PDB entry 1JSI | X-ray diffraction, 2.40 A resolution | chains A and B

== Chain A ==
Protein: Haemagglutinin (HA1 chain)
Source organism: Influenza A virus (A/swine/Hong Kong/9/98(H9N2))
Reference sequence: Q91CD4 (Q91CD4_9INFA); residues 1-319 here correspond to UniProt positions 19-337 (UniProt number = residue number + 18)
Sequence (319 residues; numbered 1 to 319; the number before each row is that of its first residue):
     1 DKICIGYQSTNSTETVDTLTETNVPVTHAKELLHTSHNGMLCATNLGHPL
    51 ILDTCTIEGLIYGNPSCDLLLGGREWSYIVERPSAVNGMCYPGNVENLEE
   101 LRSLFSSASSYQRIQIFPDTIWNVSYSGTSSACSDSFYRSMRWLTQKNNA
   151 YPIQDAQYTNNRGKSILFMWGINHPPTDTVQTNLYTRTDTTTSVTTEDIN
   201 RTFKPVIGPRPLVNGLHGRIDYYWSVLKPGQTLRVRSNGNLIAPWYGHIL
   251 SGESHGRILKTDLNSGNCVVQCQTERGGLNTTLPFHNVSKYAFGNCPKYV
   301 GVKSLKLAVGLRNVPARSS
Not modelled in the structure: 318-319
Disulfide bonds: Cys42-Cys268, Cys55-Cys67, Cys90-Cys133, Cys272-Cys296
Glycans and other covalent adducts: N-acetylglucosamine (NAG) linked to Asn11, Asn123, Asn280, Asn287

== Chain B ==
Protein: Haemagglutinin (HA2 chain)
Source organism: Influenza A virus (A/swine/Hong Kong/9/98(H9N2))
Sequence (176 residues; numbered 1 to 176; the number before each row is that of its first residue):
     1 GLFGAIAGFIEGGWPGLVAGWYGFQHSNDQGVGMAADSDSTQKAIDKITS
    51 KVNNIVDKMNKQYGIIDHEFSEIETRLNMINNKIDDQIQDIWTYNAELLV
   101 LLENQKTLDEHDANVNNLYNKVKRALGSNAMEDGKGCFELYHKCDDQCME
   151 TIRNGTYNRRKYKEESKLERQKIEGI
Not modelled in the structure: 161-176
Disulfide bonds: Cys144-Cys148
Glycans and other covalent adducts: N-acetylglucosamine (NAG) linked to Asn154

== Interface between chain A and chain B ==
Residue-residue contacts - 120 pairs, chain A then chain B:
  Asp1(A) with Ser27(B); Asn28(B); Glu139(B); Leu140(B), hydrogen bond (backbone-backbone); Lys143(B), salt bridge; Cys144(B), hydrogen bond (side chain-backbone); Met149(B)
  Lys2(A) with His26(B); Ser27(B), hydrogen bond (backbone-backbone); Cys137(B); Phe138(B); Glu139(B); Leu140(B); Met149(B)
  Ile3(A) with Phe24(B), hydrophobic; Gln25(B); Cys137(B); Phe138(B), hydrogen bond (backbone-backbone); Ile152(B), hydrophobic
  Cys4(A) with Trp14(B); Gly23(B); Phe24(B); Gln25(B), hydrogen bond (backbone-backbone); Gly136(B); Cys137(B), disulfide
  Ile5(A) with Ile10(B); Trp14(B); Gly23(B); Tyr119(B), hydrophobic; Gly136(B), hydrogen bond (backbone-backbone); Phe138(B), hydrophobic
  Gly6(A) with Trp14(B); Tyr22(B); Gly23(B), hydrogen bond (backbone-backbone)
  Tyr7(A) with Ile6(B), hydrophobic; Ala7(B), hydrogen bond (side chain-backbone); Ile10(B), hydrogen bond (side chain-backbone); Glu11(B); Gly12(B), hydrogen bond (side chain-backbone); Gly13(B); Trp14(B), hydrogen bond (backbone-backbone); Leu17(B); Trp21(B)
  Gln8(A) with Trp14(B); Leu17(B), hydrogen bond (side chain-backbone); Val18(B); Gly20(B); Trp21(B), hydrogen bond (backbone-backbone)
  Ser9(A) with Gly13(B); Trp14(B), hydrogen bond (backbone-backbone); Pro15(B)
  Val16(A) with Asn104(B)
  Asp17(A) with Leu101(B); Asn104(B), hydrogen bond (backbone-side chain)
  Thr18(A) with Leu101(B); Gln105(B), hydrogen bond
  Leu19(A) with Leu102(B), hydrophobic
  Thr20(A) with Gln105(B), hydrogen bond
  Val24(A) with Leu108(B), hydrophobic
  Val26(A) with Leu108(B), hydrophobic
  Thr27(A) with Trp21(B)
  His28(A) with Trp21(B), hydrogen bond
  Lys30(A) with Val52(B)
  Leu32(A) with Val100(B), hydrophobic
  Glu99(A) with Glu69(B); Ser71(B)
  Arg102(A) with Glu69(B), salt bridge
  Gly256(A) with Ile66(B)
  Arg257(A) with Ile65(B); Ile66(B)
  Lys260(A) with Glu69(B), salt bridge
  Thr282(A) with Val56(B)
  Pro284(A) with Val56(B); Met59(B); Asn60(B)
  Phe285(A) with Met59(B), hydrophobic; Ala96(B), hydrophobic
  Lys290(A) with Ile65(B); Gln89(B)
  Tyr291(A) with Ile65(B); Asp67(B)
  Gly294(A) with Gln62(B), hydrogen bond (backbone-side chain)
  Cys296(A) with Asn60(B); Gln62(B), hydrogen bond (backbone-side chain)
  Pro297(A) with Asn60(B); Gln62(B)
  Lys298(A) with Met59(B), hydrogen bond (side chain-backbone); Asn60(B); Lys61(B), hydrogen bond (side chain-backbone); Tyr63(B); Trp92(B)
  Tyr299(A) with Tyr63(B), hydrogen bond (backbone-side chain); Gln89(B)
  Val300(A) with Thr93(B); Ala96(B), hydrophobic
  Gly301(A) with Thr93(B)
  Val302(A) with Glu97(B)
  Lys306(A) with Val100(B); Asn104(B), hydrogen bond (backbone-side chain)
  Leu307(A) with Val52(B), hydrophobic; Ile55(B), hydrophobic; Asn104(B)
  Ala308(A) with Ile48(B); Asn104(B), hydrogen bond (backbone-side chain); Thr107(B)
  Val309(A) with Trp21(B); Ile48(B); Thr107(B); His111(B), hydrogen bond (backbone-side chain)
  Gly310(A) with Trp21(B); His111(B), hydrogen bond (backbone-side chain)
  Leu311(A) with Ile6(B), hydrophobic; Trp21(B); His111(B)
  Arg312(A) with Leu108(B)
  Val314(A) with Ala7(B), hydrophobic; Glu11(B); Gly12(B); Gly13(B), hydrogen bond (backbone-backbone)
  Ala316(A) with Gly13(B)
Interface residues without a listed pair, chain A (52 interface residues in all): His255, Ile258, Phe293, Asn295, Leu305
Interface residues without a listed pair, chain B (67 interface residues in all): Ala5, Asp29, Gly64, Phe70, Leu98, Val115, Leu118, Val122, Leu126, His142, Arg153
Cross-chain cystine bridges: Cys4(A)-Cys137(B)

== Overview ==
Chain A and chain B form an interface of 52 and 67 residues respectively; the contacts include 1 disulfide
bond, 28 hydrogen bonds and 3 salt bridges. Polar pairs include Asp1(A)-Lys143(B), Arg102(A)-Glu69(B) and
Lys260(A)-Glu69(B). Covalently linked N-acetylglucosamine: at Asn11(A), Asn123(A), Asn280(A) and Asn287(A).
Here chain A is Haemagglutinin (HA1 chain) and chain B is Haemagglutinin (HA2 chain), both from Influenza A
virus (A/swine/Hong Kong/9/98(H9N2)). Entry 1JSI (Crystal structure of H9 haemagglutinin bound to lstc
receptor analog) was determined by X-ray diffraction, deposited together with 1JSH, 1JSN and 1JSO.
